PDB entry 7MFE | electron microscopy, 4.07 A resolution (low resolution: residue-level contacts below are approximate; hydrogen-bond / salt-bridge calls are withheld) | chains A and B of the 3 polymer chains in the assembly

== Chain A ==
Name: Serine/threonine-protein kinase B-raf
From: Homo sapiens
Notes: EC 2.7.11.1
UniProtKB: P15056 (BRAF_HUMAN); residues 1-766 here = UniProt positions 1-766
Sequence (766 residues; numbered 1 to 766; the number before each row is that of its first residue):
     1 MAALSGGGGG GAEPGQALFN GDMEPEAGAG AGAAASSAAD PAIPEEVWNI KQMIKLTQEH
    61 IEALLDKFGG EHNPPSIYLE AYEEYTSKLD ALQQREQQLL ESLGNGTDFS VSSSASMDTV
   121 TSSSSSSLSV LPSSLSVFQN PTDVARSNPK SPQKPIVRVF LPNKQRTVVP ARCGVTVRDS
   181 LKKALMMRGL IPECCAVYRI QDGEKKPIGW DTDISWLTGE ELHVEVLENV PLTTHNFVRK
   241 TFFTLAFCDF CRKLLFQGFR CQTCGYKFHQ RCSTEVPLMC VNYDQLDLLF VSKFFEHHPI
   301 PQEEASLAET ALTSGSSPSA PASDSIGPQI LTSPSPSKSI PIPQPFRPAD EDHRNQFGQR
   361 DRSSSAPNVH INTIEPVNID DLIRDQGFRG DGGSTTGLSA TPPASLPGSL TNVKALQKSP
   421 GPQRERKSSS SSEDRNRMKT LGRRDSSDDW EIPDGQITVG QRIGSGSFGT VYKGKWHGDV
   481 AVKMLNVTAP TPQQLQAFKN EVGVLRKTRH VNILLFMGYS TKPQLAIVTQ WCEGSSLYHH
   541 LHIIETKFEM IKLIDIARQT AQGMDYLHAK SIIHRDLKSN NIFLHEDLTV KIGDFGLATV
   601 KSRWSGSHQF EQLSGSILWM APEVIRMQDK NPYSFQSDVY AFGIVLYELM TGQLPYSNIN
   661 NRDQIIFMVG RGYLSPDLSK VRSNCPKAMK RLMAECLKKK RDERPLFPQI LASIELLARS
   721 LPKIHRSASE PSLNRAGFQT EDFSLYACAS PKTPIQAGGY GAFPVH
Not modelled in the structure: 1-155, 202-203, 228-234, 273-359, 371-448, 739-766
Modified positions: S365 (phosphoserine; SEP); S729 (phosphoserine; SEP)
Bound ions: Zn2+ site 1: H235, C264; Zn2+ site 2: C248, H269
Curated features (UniProtKB/Swiss-Prot):
  - zinc finger: T234 to C280 (Phorbol-ester/DAG-type)
  - active site: D576 (Proton acceptor)
  - binding site (Zn(2+)): H235, C248, C251, C261, C264, H269, C272, C280
  - binding site (ATP): I463 to V471, K483
  - site (Breakpoint for translocation to form KIAA1549-BRAF fusion protein): D380, D381, M438, K439
  - modified residue: A2 (N-acetylalanine), S151 (Phosphoserine), S333 (Phosphoserine), S365 (Phosphoserine), T373 (Phosphothreonine), T396 (Phosphothreonine), S399 (Phosphoserine), T401 (Phosphothreonine), S446 (Phosphoserine), S447 (Phosphoserine), R671 (Omega-N-methylarginine), S729 (Phosphoserine), S750 (Phosphoserine), T753 (Phosphothreonine)
  - cross-link: K578 (Glycyl lysine isopeptide (Lys-Gly) (interchain with G-Cter in ubiquitin))
  - natural variant: T241 (T241M: In NS7; T241P: In CFC1 and LPRD3; T241R: In NS7), T244 (T244P: In CFC1), L245 (L245F: In CFC1), A246 (A246P: In CFC1), Q257 (Q257R: In CFC1), Q262 (Q262K: In CFC1), E275 (E275K: In CFC1), R462 (R462I: In CRC), I463 (I463S: In CRC), G464 (G464E: In CRC; G464V: In a colorectal cancer cell line), G466 (G466A: In melanoma; G466E: In melanoma; G466V: In LNCR), S467 (S467A: In CFC1), 19 further natural variant entries in UniProt
  - mutagenesis: M53 (M53D: Reduces interaction with KSR1 and MAP2K1 and thus phosphorylation of MAP2K1), K88 (K88E: Reduces interaction with KSR1 and MAP2K1 and thus phosphorylation of MAP2K1), K483 (K483S: Reduces kinase activity with MAP2K1), R509 (R509H: Loss of MAP2K1-mediated-BRAF-KSR1 dimerization), K578 (K578R: Blocks EGF-induced ubiquitination and ERK activation), I666 (I666R: No effect on MAP2K1-mediated-BRAF-KSR1 dimerization, however loss of BRAF-mediated phosphorylation of MAP2K1), R671 (R671K: Increased kinase activity and stability in response to EGF treatment)
From the paper describing this entry:
  - contacts within the chain: N163-S679 (hydrogen bond)
  - mutagenesis - M186W/M187W: increased growth
  - mutagenesis - R158A, R166A, R188L: decreased binding to KRAS
  - mutagenesis - M186K/M187V, M186W/M187W: increased binding to KRAS

== Chain B ==
Name: 14-3-3 protein zeta/delta
From: Homo sapiens
UniProtKB: P63104 (1433Z_HUMAN); residue numbers follow UniProt; this construct covers 1-245
Sequence (245 residues; row label = number of the first residue in the row):
     1 MDKNELVQKA KLAEQAERYD DMAACMKSVT EQGAELSNEE RNLLSVAYKN VVGARRSSWR
    61 VVSSIEQKTE GAEKKQQMAR EYREKIETEL RDICNDVLSL LEKFLIPNAS QAESKVFYLK
   121 MKGDYYRYLA EVAAGDDKKG IVDQSQQAYQ EAFEISKKEM QPTHPIRLGL ALNFSVFYYE
   181 ILNSPEKACS LAKTAFDEAI AELDTLSEES YKDSTLIMQL LRDNLTLWTS DTQGDEAEAG
   241 EGGEN
Not modelled in the structure: 1, 70-71, 134-136, 231-245

== How chain A and chain B interact ==
Contacting residue pairs (49; chain A residue first):
  K183(A) - I200(B)
  K183(A) - D204(B)
  M186(A) - F196(B)
  M186(A) - I200(B)
  M186(A) - M218(B)
  M186(A) - Q219(B)
  M186(A) - R222(B)
  M187(A) - I200(B)
  M187(A) - R222(B)
  R188(A) - R222(B)
  R188(A) - T226(B)
  G189(A) - R222(B)
  I191(A) - Y211(B)
  I191(A) - T215(B)
  I191(A) - Q219(B)
  P192(A) - Y211(B)
  E193(A) - Y211(B)
  T241(A) - E17(B)
  P722(A) - R60(B)
  P722(A) - V61(B)
  P722(A) - S64(B)
  K723(A) - R60(B)
  K723(A) - V61(B)
  H725(A) - R60(B)
  R726(A) - R56(B)
  R726(A) - R60(B)
  R726(A) - R127(B)
  R726(A) - E180(B)
  S727(A) - E180(B)
  S727(A) - W228(B)
  A728(A) - L172(B)
  A728(A) - L220(B)
  S729(A) - R56(B)
  S729(A) - R127(B)
  S729(A) - Y128(B)
  S729(A) - L172(B)
  S729(A) - N173(B)
  S729(A) - L220(B)
  E730(A) - K49(B)
  E730(A) - G169(B)
  E730(A) - N173(B)
  E730(A) - I217(B)
  P731(A) - K49(B)
  P731(A) - L216(B)
  P731(A) - L220(B)
  S732(A) - K49(B)
  L733(A) - D213(B)
  R735(A) - Y19(B)
  R735(A) - N50(B)
Interface residues without a listed pair, chain A (28 interface residues in all): D179, K182, L190, R239, F243, T263, S683
Interface residues without a listed pair, chain B (35 interface residues in all): Q15, N42, V46, K120, V176, L203, N224
Interface features reported in the paper:
  - interface residues, chain A: M186(A), M187(A)

== In short ==
28 residues of chain A face 35 of chain B across their interface. UniProt lists active-site residue D576(A), 8
Zn2+-binding residues, 10 ATP-binding residues and 7 mutagenesis sites on chain A. The paper reports that
R158A, R166A and R188L of chain A reduce binding to KRAS; interface residues M186(A) and M187(A); 5
substitutions were tested in all.
Here chain A is Serine/threonine-protein kinase B-raf and chain B is 14-3-3 protein zeta/delta, both from Homo
sapiens. Entry 7MFE (Autoinhibited BRAF:(14-3-3)2 complex with the BRAF RBD resolved) was determined by
electron microscopy, deposited together with 7MFD and 7MFF.
